Entry 5FP8 (X-ray diffraction, 1.98 A resolution); this record covers chain A.

== Chain A ==
Protein: Lysine-specific demethylase 4D
Organism: Homo sapiens
UniProt: Q6B0I6 (KDM4D_HUMAN); numbering as in UniProt (aligned over 11-341)
Sequence (334 residues; numbered 8 to 341; the number before each row is that of its first residue):
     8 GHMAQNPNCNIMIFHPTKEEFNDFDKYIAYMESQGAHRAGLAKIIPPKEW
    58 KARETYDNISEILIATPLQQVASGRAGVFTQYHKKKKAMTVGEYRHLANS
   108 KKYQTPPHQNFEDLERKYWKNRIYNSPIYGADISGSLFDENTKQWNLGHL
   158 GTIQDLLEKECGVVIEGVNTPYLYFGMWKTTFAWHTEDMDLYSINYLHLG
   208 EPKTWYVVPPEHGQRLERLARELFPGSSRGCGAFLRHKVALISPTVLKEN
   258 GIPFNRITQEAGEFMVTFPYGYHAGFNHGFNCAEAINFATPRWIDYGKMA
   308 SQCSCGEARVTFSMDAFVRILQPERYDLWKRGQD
Unresolved in the structure: 8-10, 341
Construct notes: expression tag (8-10)
Curated features (UniProtKB/Swiss-Prot):
  - binding site (2-oxoglutarate): Tyr136, Asn202, Lys210, Lys245
  - binding site (Fe cation): His192, Glu194, His280
  - binding site (Zn(2+)): Cys238, His244, Cys310, Cys312
  - modified residue (PolyADP-ribosyl glutamic acid): Glu26, Glu27
Metal / ion sites: Co2+: His192, Glu194, His280 (together with AUY); Zn2+: Cys238, His244, Cys310, Cys312
Ligand contacts: AUY (3-[(4-methylthiophen-2-yl)methylamino]pyridine-4-carboxylic acid): Leu75, Gln77, His90, Tyr136, Ala138, Asp139, Tyr181, Thr188, Phe189, His192, Glu194, Asn202, Lys210, Trp212, His280

== Overview ==
Bound to chain A: compound AUY. His192, Glu194 and His280 form the Co2+ site. Cys238, His244, Cys310 and
Cys312 form the Zn2+ site. From UniProt: 4 residues binding 2-oxoglutarate, 3 Fe cation-binding residues and 4
Zn2+-binding residues.
Chain A is Lysine-specific demethylase 4D (Homo sapiens); the structure, Crystal structure of human KDM4D in
complex with 3-4-methylthiophen-2- ylmethylaminopyridine-4-carboxylic acid, was determined by X-ray
diffraction, deposited together with 5FP3, 5FP4, 5FP9, 5FPA and 5FPB.
